4QIC - chains B and D of the 4 polymer chains in the assembly; structure by X-ray diffraction, 2.05 A resolution.

Chain B (and D):
Molecule: Anti-sigma factor NepR
From: Bartonella quintana
Notes: chain D of this document is another copy of the same molecule, construct and numbering; everything in this record applies to it too
UniProtKB: Q6G0Y8 (Q6G0Y8_BARQU); numbering as in UniProt (aligned over 1-67)
Sequence (81 residues; row label = number of the first residue in the row; numbers below 1 keep their minus sign (Met-13 is residue -13)):
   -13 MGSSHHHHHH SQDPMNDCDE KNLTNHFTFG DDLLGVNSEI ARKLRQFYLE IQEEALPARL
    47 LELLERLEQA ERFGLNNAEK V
Disordered / not traced: -13 to 10, 62-67 (chain D: -13 to 10, 65-67)
Construct notes: expression tag (-13 to 0)

How chain B and chain D interact:
Residue-residue contacts (21; chain B residue first):
  Asn11(B) with Glu36(D)
  His12(B) with Glu36(D), hydrogen bond (side chain-backbone); Gln38(D); Glu40(D), salt bridge
  Phe13(B) with Leu35(D); Glu36(D)
  Arg28(B) with Gln32(D)
  Arg31(B) with Leu35(D); Glu36(D), salt bridge
  Gln32(B) with Arg28(D)
  Leu35(B) with Phe13(D); Arg31(D)
  Glu36(B) with Asn11(D); His12(D), hydrogen bond (backbone-backbone); Phe13(D); Arg28(D); Arg31(D), salt bridge
  Gln38(B) with His12(D), hydrogen bond (backbone-side chain)
  Glu40(B) with His12(D), salt bridge
  Glu54(B) with Glu54(D)
  Arg58(B) with Phe59(D)
Interface residues without a listed pair, chain B (13 interface residues in all): Ile37
Interface residues without a listed pair, chain D (14 interface residues in all): Ile37, Arg58

Summary:
13 residues of chain B and 14 residues of chain D are in contact; the contacts include 3 hydrogen bonds and 4
salt bridges. Among the polar pairs are His12(B)-Glu40(D), Arg31(B)-Glu36(D) and His12(B)-Glu36(D).
Chain B and chain D are both Anti-sigma factor NepR (Bartonella quintana); the structure, Co-Crystal Structure
of Anti-anti-sigma factor PhyR complexed with Anti-sigma factor NepR from Bartonella quintana, was determined
by X-ray diffraction.
